PDB entry 8TW8 | electron microscopy, 3.50 A resolution | chains 4 and 1 of the 8 polymer chains in the assembly

[Chain 4]
Protein: Replication factor C subunit 4
Organism: Saccharomyces cerevisiae
Reference sequence: P40339 (RFC4_YEAST); residues 4-322 here = UniProt positions 4-322
Sequence (319 residues; row label = number of the first residue in the row):
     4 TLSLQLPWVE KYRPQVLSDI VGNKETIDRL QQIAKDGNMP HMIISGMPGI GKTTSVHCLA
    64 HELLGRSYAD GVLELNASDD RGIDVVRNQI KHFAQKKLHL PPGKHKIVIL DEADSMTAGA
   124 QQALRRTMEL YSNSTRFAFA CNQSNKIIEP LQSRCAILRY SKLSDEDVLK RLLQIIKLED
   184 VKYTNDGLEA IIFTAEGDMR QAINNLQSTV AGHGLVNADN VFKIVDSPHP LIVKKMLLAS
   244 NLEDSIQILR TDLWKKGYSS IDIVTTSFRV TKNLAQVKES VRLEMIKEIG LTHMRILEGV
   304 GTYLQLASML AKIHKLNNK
Curated features (UniProtKB/Swiss-Prot):
  - binding site (ATP): V12, V24, G49 to T57, N145, R203
Bound ions: Mg2+: T56 (together with ATP-gamma-S)
Residues lining bound ligands: ATP-gamma-S (AGS; phosphothiophosphoric acid-adenylate ester): W11, V12, Y15, R16, P17, D22, I23, V24, G25, M50, P51, G52, I53, G54, K55, T56, T57, E115, N145, L166, R174, M202, R203, I206

[Chain 1]
Protein: Chromosome transmission fidelity protein 18
Organism: Saccharomyces cerevisiae
Reference sequence: P49956 (CTF18_YEAST); residue numbers follow UniProt; this construct covers 386-643
Sequence (258 residues; each row starts with the number of its first residue):
   386 NTWASSNKDS PISWFKIVNQ LFRKDPHRDI KEQFYELLNQ VELNGNSDRI LQGCFNIFPY
   446 VKYSDNGIRK PANISDWLFF HDLMYQSMYA HNGELLRYSA LVPLVFFQTF GDIANKDDIR
   506 MKNSEYEQRE LKRANSDIVS LIMRHISVQS PLMASFTDRK SLIFEILPYL DSMISSDFNK
   566 IRNLKLKQAI MEELVQLLKS FQLNLIQNRS EGFDVRGGLT IDPPIDEVVL LNPKHINEVQ
   626 HKRANNLSSL LAKIEENR

[Chain 4 / chain 1 interface]
Pairs across the interface (22; chain 4 residue first):
  N148(4) with L428(1)
  E152(4) with D394(1); S395(1)
  Q155(4) with D394(1)
  V267(4) with Y483(1)
  F271(4) with R482(1); Y483(1)
  V280(4) with K416(1)
  K281(4) with K416(1)
  E282(4) with Q493(1)
  R285(4) with K416(1)
  L286(4) with F419(1), hydrophobic; W462(1)
  K290(4) with W462(1)
  I292(4) with Y483(1)
  G293(4) with Y483(1)
  H296(4) with E479(1); L480(1); Y483(1)
  M297(4) with F465(1), hydrophobic; M469(1), hydrophobic
  L300(4) with H476(1)
Also at the interface, not in a pair above, chain 4 (21 interface residues in all): S156, A278, Q279, S283, I289
Also at the interface, not in a pair above, chain 1 (16 interface residues in all): L468, L486

[In short]
21 residues of chain 4 and 16 residues of chain 1 are in contact. Bound to chain 4: ATP-gamma-S. UniProt lists
13 ATP-binding residues on chain 4.
Chain 4 is Replication factor C subunit 4 and chain 1 is Chromosome transmission fidelity protein 18, both
from Saccharomyces cerevisiae; the structure, Cryo-EM structure of S. cerevisiae Ctf18-RFC-PCNA complex in Apo
state conformation I, was determined by electron microscopy together with 9B8R, 8TW7, 8TW9, 8TWA and 8TWB from
the same study.
